Entry 4ESV (X-ray diffraction, 3.20 A resolution); this record covers chains V and F of the 7 polymer chains in the assembly.

# Chain V
Molecule: 14-nt DNA strand
Sequence (14 nucleotides; each row starts with the number of its first residue):
     1 TTTTTTTTTTTTTT

# Chain F
Molecule: Replicative helicase
Source organism: Geobacillus stearothermophilus
Notes: EC 3.6.4.12
Reference sequence: Q9X4C9 (Q9X4C9_GEOSE); residue numbers follow UniProt; this construct covers 1-454
Chain sequence (454 residues; row label = number of the first residue in the row):
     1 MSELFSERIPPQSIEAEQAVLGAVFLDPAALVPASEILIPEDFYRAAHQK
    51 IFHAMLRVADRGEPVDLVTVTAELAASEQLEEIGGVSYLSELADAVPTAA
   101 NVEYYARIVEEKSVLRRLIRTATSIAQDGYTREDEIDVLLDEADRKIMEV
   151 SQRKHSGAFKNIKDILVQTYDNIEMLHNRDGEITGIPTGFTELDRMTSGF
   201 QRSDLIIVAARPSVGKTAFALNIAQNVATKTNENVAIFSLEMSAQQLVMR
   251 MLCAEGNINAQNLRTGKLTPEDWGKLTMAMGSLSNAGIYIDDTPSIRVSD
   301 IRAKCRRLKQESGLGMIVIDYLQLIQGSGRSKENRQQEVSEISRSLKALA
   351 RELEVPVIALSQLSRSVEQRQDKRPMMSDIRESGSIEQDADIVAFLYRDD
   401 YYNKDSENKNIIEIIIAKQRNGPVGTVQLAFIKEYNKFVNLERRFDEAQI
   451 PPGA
Disordered / not traced: 1-8, 152-157, 177-182, 442-454
Ion coordination: Ca2+: Thr-217 (together with GDP)
Residues lining bound ligands:
  - tetrafluoroaluminate (ALF), molecule 1: Pro-212, Ser-213, Lys-216, Thr-217, Glu-241, Met-242, Tyr-321, Gln-362
  - tetrafluoroaluminate (ALF), molecule 2: Gln-388, Lys-418, Arg-420
  - GDP (guanosine-5'-diphosphate), molecule 1: Arg-211, Pro-212, Ser-213, Val-214, Gly-215, Lys-216, Thr-217, Ala-218, Met-242, Arg-250, Ala-260, Gln-261, Gln-362, Arg-398, Phe-431, Lys-433, Glu-434, Asn-436
  - GDP, molecule 2: Gln-419, Arg-420, Asn-421, Gly-422, Pro-423
Swiss-Prot annotation at these positions:
  - region: Lys-163 to Leu-176 (Linker helix)
  - active site: Glu-241 (Nucleophile)
  - binding site (ATP): Ser-213, Gly-215, Lys-216, Thr-217, Ala-218, Arg-250, Gln-362, Lys-418, Gln-419, Arg-420
  - binding site (ssDNA): Arg-381, Glu-382, Gly-384
  - site: Gln-362 (Gamma-phosphate sensor)
  - mutagenesis: Lys-216 (K216A: Loss of helicase activity, reduced ATPase activity, still forms homohexamers, ATPase not activated by DnaG primase, still interacts with DnaG, almost complete loss of ssDNA-binding), Thr-217 (T217A: Loss of helicase and ATPase activity, still interacts with DnaG, complete loss of ssDNA-binding. No longer forms a complex with DNA clamp loader subunit tau), Glu-241 (E241A: Loss of helicase activity, reduced ATPase activity, ATPase partially activated by DnaG primase, 4-fold decreased ssDNA-binding), Asp-320 (D320A/N: Loss of helicase and ATPase activity, still interacts with DnaG, 4- to 15-fold decreased ssDNA-binding), Gln-362 (Q362A: Partial loss of helicase and ATPase activities, ATPase and helicase partially activated by DnaG primase, wild-type ss- and dsDNA binding ...)
From the paper describing this entry:
  - binding site for the 14-nt DNA strand (chain V): Arg-381, Glu-382
  - binding site for GDP: Gly-215, Lys-216, Thr-217, Arg-250, Gln-362
  - binding site for tetrafluoroaluminate: Lys-216, Lys-418, Arg-420
  - catalytic residues: Glu-241
  - allosteric site: Arg-420 (proposed by the authors, not directly observed)

# Interface between chain V and chain F
Contacting residue pairs - 12 pairs, chain V then chain F:
  DT2(V) / Asn-334(F)  base contact
  DT3(V) / Asn-334(F)  hydrogen bond to the base
  DT3(V) / Gln-336(F)  phosphate contact
  DT4(V) / Gln-336(F)  sugar contact
  DT4(V) / Glu-382(F)  sugar contact
  DT4(V) / Ser-383(F)  phosphate contact
  DT4(V) / Gly-384(F)  hydrogen bond to the phosphate
  DT5(V) / Ser-364(F)  phosphate contact
  DT5(V) / Arg-381(F)  phosphate contact
  DT5(V) / Glu-382(F)  hydrogen bond to the phosphate
  DT6(V) / Arg-365(F)  phosphate contact
  DT6(V) / Arg-381(F)  salt bridge to the phosphate
Interface residues without a listed pair, chain F (10 interface residues in all): Ile-380, Ser-385

# Overview
Chain V and chain F form an interface of 5 and 10 residues respectively; the contacts include 3 hydrogen bonds
and 1 salt bridge. Polar pairs include DT3(V)/Asn-334(F), DT4(V)/Gly-384(F) and DT5(V)/Glu-382(F). Chain F
binds GDP and tetrafluoroaluminate. From the paper: the catalytic residue Glu-241(F); a binding site for GDP
at Gly-215(F), Lys-216(F) and Thr-217(F) among others.
Here chain V is a 14-nt DNA strand and chain F is Replicative helicase (Geobacillus stearothermophilus). Entry
4ESV (A New Twist on the Translocation Mechanism of Helicases from the Structure of DnaB with its ...) was
determined by X-ray diffraction.
